Entry 9NEZ (electron microscopy, 3.47 A resolution); this record covers chains E and F of the 8 polymer chains in the assembly.

[Chain E]
Protein: Sulfhydrogenase 1 subunit delta
From: Pyrococcus furiosus
Notes: EC 1.12.1.3
UniProtKB: E7FHU4 (HYD1D_PYRFU); numbering as in UniProt (aligned over 1-261)
Chain sequence (261 residues; each row starts with the number of its first residue):
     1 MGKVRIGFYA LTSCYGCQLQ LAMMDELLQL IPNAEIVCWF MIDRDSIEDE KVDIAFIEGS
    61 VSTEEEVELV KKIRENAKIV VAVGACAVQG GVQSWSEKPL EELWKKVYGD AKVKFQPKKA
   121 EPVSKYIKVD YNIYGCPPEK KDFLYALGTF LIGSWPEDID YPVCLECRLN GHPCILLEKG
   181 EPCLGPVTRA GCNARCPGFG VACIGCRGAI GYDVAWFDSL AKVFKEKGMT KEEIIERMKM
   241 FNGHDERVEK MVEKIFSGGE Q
Disordered / not traced: 1-2, 258-261
Metal / ion sites: 4Fe-4S cluster Fe site 1: Cys14, Cys17, Cys86, Cys136 (shared with 1 residue of chain H); 4Fe-4S cluster Fe site 2: Cys164, Cys167, Cys174, Cys183; 4Fe-4S cluster Fe site 3: Cys192, Cys196, Cys203, Cys206
Small-molecule neighbours:
  - 4Fe-4S cluster (SF4), molecule 1: Ser13, Cys14, Tyr15, Gly16, Cys17, Glu58, Gly84, Ala85, Cys86, Gly135, Cys136, Pro137
  - 4Fe-4S cluster (SF4), molecule 2: Val163, Cys192, Arg195, Cys196, Pro197, Cys203, Ile204, Gly205, Cys206, Arg207
  - 4Fe-4S cluster (SF4), molecule 3: Val163, Cys164, Cys167, Arg168, Pro173, Cys174, Ile175, Leu176, Cys183, Gly185, Pro186, Pro197

[Chain F]
Protein: Sulfhydrogenase 1 subunit beta
From: Pyrococcus furiosus
Notes: EC 1.12.98.4
UniProtKB: Q8U2E5 (HYD1B_PYRFU); residue numbers follow UniProt; this construct covers 1-367
Chain sequence (367 residues; numbered 1 to 367; the number before each row is that of its first residue):
     1 MRYVKLPKEN TYEFLERLKD WGKLYAPVKI SDKFYDFREI DDVRKIEFHY NRTIMPPKKF
    61 FFKPREKLFE FDISKPEYRE VIEEVEPFII FGVHACDIYG LKILDTVYLD EFPDKYYKVR
   121 REKGIIIGIS CMPDEYCFCN LRETDFADDG FDLFFHELPD GWLVRVGTPT GHRLVDKNIK
   181 LFEEVTDKDI CAFRDFEKRR QQAFKYHEDW GNLRYLLELE MEHPMWDEEA DKCLACGICN
   241 TTCPTCRCYE VQDIVNLDGV TGYRERRWDS CQFRSHGLVA GGHNFRPTKK DRFRNRYLCK
   301 NAYNEKLGLS YCVGCGRCTA FCPANISFVG NLRRILGLEE NKCPPTVSEE IPKRGFAYSS
   361 NIRGDGV
Disordered / not traced: 344-367
Metal / ion sites: 4Fe-4S cluster Fe site 1: Cys96, Cys131, Cys137, Cys139; 4Fe-4S cluster Fe site 2: Cys233, Cys236, Cys239, Cys322; 4Fe-4S cluster Fe site 3: Cys243, Cys312, Cys315, Cys318; 4Fe-4S cluster Fe site 4: Cys246, Cys248, Cys271, Cys299
Small-molecule neighbours:
  - FAD (flavin-adenine dinucleotide): Leu278, Val279, Ala280
  - 4Fe-4S cluster (SF4), molecule 1: Asn51, His94, Ala95, Cys96, Cys131, Pro133, Cys137, Phe138, Cys139, Thr144, Phe204, Gly314, Cys315
  - 4Fe-4S cluster (SF4), molecule 2: Phe138, Cys239, Cys243, Pro244, Thr245, Arg296, Lys300, Cys312, Val313, Gly314, Cys315, Gly316, Arg317, Cys318, Phe328
  - 4Fe-4S cluster (SF4), molecule 3: Cys233, Leu234, Ala235, Cys236, Gly237, Ile238, Cys239, Gln272, Phe293, Cys322, Pro323, Ala324
  - 4Fe-4S cluster (SF4), molecule 4: Asn240, Thr245, Cys246, Arg247, Cys248, Asp269, Ser270, Cys271, His276, Asn295, Arg296, Cys299, Lys300

[Interface between chain E and chain F]
Contacting residue pairs (65; chain E residue first):
  Met24(E) - Leu257(F)  hydrophobic
  Glu26(E) - Leu257(F)
  Gln29(E) - Asp258(F)
  Leu30(E) - Leu257(F)  hydrophobic
  Leu30(E) - Asp258(F)  hydrogen bond (backbone-side chain)
  Asn33(E) - Asp258(F)
  Lys141(E) - Tyr263(F)  hydrogen bond
  Leu144(E) - Val255(F)
  Leu144(E) - Leu257(F)  hydrophobic
  Tyr145(E) - Gln252(F)
  Tyr145(E) - Asp253(F)
  Tyr145(E) - Ile254(F)  hydrophobic
  Leu147(E) - Leu257(F)  hydrophobic
  Gly148(E) - Asn256(F)
  Leu151(E) - Leu257(F)
  Leu151(E) - Asp258(F)
  Ile152(E) - Val255(F)  hydrophobic
  Glu157(E) - Gln252(F)  hydrogen bond
  Asp160(E) - Arg274(F)  salt bridge
  Tyr161(E) - Gln252(F)
  Tyr161(E) - Arg267(F)
  Pro162(E) - Phe273(F)
  Leu165(E) - Arg267(F)
  Leu165(E) - Trp268(F)
  Glu166(E) - Arg65(F)  salt bridge
  Arg168(E) - Ile54(F)
  Arg168(E) - Met55(F)
  Arg168(E) - Ile238(F)
  Arg168(E) - Thr241(F)
  Arg168(E) - Thr242(F)
  Leu169(E) - Met55(F)
  Leu169(E) - Pro64(F)
  Leu169(E) - Arg65(F)
  Leu169(E) - Arg267(F)
  Gly171(E) - Arg38(F)  hydrogen bond (backbone-side chain)
  Gly171(E) - Met55(F)
  His172(E) - Ile54(F)
  Pro173(E) - Ile30(F)  hydrophobic
  Pro173(E) - Ser31(F)
  Pro173(E) - Phe34(F)  hydrophobic
  Cys174(E) - Phe34(F)
  Leu177(E) - Phe34(F)  hydrophobic
  Leu177(E) - Ala320(F)
  Leu177(E) - Phe321(F)  hydrophobic
  Leu177(E) - Cys322(F)
  Glu178(E) - Ser31(F)
  Glu178(E) - Asp32(F)
  Glu178(E) - Lys33(F)  hydrogen bond (side chain-backbone)
  Glu178(E) - Phe34(F)
  Pro186(E) - Leu234(F)  hydrophobic
  Pro186(E) - Cys236(F)  hydrophobic
  Tyr212(E) - Arg274(F)
  Val214(E) - Arg274(F)
  Val214(E) - Arg292(F)
  Trp216(E) - Leu234(F)
  Trp216(E) - Ala235(F)
  Trp216(E) - Lys289(F)
  Asp218(E) - Asp231(F)
  Ser219(E) - Asp231(F)  hydrogen bond (side chain-backbone)
  Ser219(E) - Lys232(F)  hydrogen bond (side chain-backbone)
  Ser219(E) - Cys233(F)  hydrogen bond (side chain-backbone)
  Ser219(E) - Leu234(F)
  Leu220(E) - Leu234(F)
  Lys222(E) - Lys232(F)
  Val223(E) - Pro323(F)
Interface residues without a listed pair, chain E (42 interface residues in all): Leu27, Phe143, Cys164, Asn170, Leu176, Asn193, Lys254
Interface residues without a listed pair, chain F (41 interface residues in all): Asp36, Ile73, Asp269, Ala324

[Overview]
42 residues of chain E and 41 residues of chain F are in contact, with 8 hydrogen bonds and 2 salt bridges.
Polar contacts include Asp160(E)-Arg274(F), Glu166(E)-Arg65(F) and Leu30(E)-Asp258(F). Ligands of chain E: 3
copies of 4Fe-4S cluster.
Chain E is Sulfhydrogenase 1 subunit delta and chain F is Sulfhydrogenase 1 subunit beta, both from Pyrococcus
furiosus; the structure, Structure of the Pyrococcus furiosus SHI complex, was determined by electron
microscopy, deposited together with 9E15, 9E1J and 9NF0.
